PDB entry 2B2E | X-ray diffraction, 3.15 A resolution | chains A and B of the 5 polymer chains in the assembly

[Chain A (and B)]
Name: Coat protein
From: Enterobacterio phage MS2
Notes: chain B of this document is another copy of the same molecule, construct and numbering; everything in this record applies to it too
Reference sequence: P03612 (COAT_BPMS2); residue numbers follow UniProt; this construct covers 1-129
Chain sequence (129 residues; each row starts with the number of its first residue):
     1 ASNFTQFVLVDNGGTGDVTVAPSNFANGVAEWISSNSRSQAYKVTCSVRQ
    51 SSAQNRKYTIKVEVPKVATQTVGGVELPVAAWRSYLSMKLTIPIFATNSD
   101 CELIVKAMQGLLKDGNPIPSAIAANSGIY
Sequence notes: engineered mutation Ser-87 (Asn in P03612), Lys-89 (Glu in P03612)
From the paper describing this entry:
  - mutagenesis - N87S: decreased binding to MS2 operator (citing earlier work)
  - mutagenesis - N87S, N87S/E89K: increased binding to Qbeta stem-loop (citing earlier work)

[Interface between chain A and chain B]
Pairs across the interface - 132 pairs, chain A then chain B:
  Ser-2(A) / Tyr-129(B)  hydrogen bond (side chain-backbone)
  Asn-3(A) / Pro-117(B)
  Asn-3(A) / Ala-121(B)
  Asn-3(A) / Gly-127(B)  hydrogen bond (side chain-backbone)
  Asn-3(A) / Ile-128(B)
  Asn-3(A) / Tyr-129(B)  hydrogen bond (side chain-backbone)
  Phe-4(A) / Ile-128(B)  hydrophobic
  Phe-7(A) / Asn-116(B)
  Phe-7(A) / Pro-117(B)  hydrophobic
  Leu-9(A) / Lys-106(B)
  Leu-9(A) / Ala-107(B)
  Leu-9(A) / Gly-110(B)
  Asn-12(A) / Lys-106(B)
  Phe-25(A) / Ile-128(B)
  Ala-30(A) / Ile-128(B)  hydrophobic
  Trp-32(A) / Pro-117(B)  hydrophobic
  Trp-32(A) / Ile-118(B)  hydrophobic
  Tyr-42(A) / Leu-103(B)
  Val-44(A) / Leu-111(B)  hydrophobic
  Cys-46(A) / Ile-118(B)  hydrophobic
  Val-48(A) / Gly-127(B)
  Arg-56(A) / Asn-125(B)
  Arg-56(A) / Ser-126(B)
  Tyr-58(A) / Ala-121(B)
  Tyr-58(A) / Ile-122(B)
  Tyr-58(A) / Asn-125(B)
  Tyr-58(A) / Ser-126(B)  hydrogen bond (side chain-backbone)
  Ile-60(A) / Leu-111(B)  hydrophobic
  Ile-60(A) / Ile-118(B)  hydrophobic
  Val-64(A) / Leu-103(B)  hydrophobic
  Lys-66(A) / Asp-100(B)  salt bridge
  Trp-82(A) / Pro-93(B)  hydrophobic
  Trp-82(A) / Phe-95(B)
  Trp-82(A) / Ala-96(B)  hydrophobic
  Trp-82(A) / Asp-100(B)
  Arg-83(A) / Pro-93(B)
  Ser-84(A) / Thr-91(B)  hydrogen bond (side chain-backbone)
  Ser-84(A) / Ile-92(B)
  Ser-84(A) / Ile-104(B)
  Tyr-85(A) / Lys-89(B)
  Tyr-85(A) / Leu-90(B)
  Tyr-85(A) / Thr-91(B)  hydrogen bond (backbone-backbone)
  Leu-86(A) / Lys-89(B)
  Leu-86(A) / Met-108(B)  hydrophobic
  Ser-87(A) / Ser-87(B)
  Ser-87(A) / Met-88(B)
  Ser-87(A) / Lys-89(B)  hydrogen bond (backbone-backbone)
  Met-88(A) / Ser-87(B)
  Met-88(A) / Met-88(B)  hydrophobic
  Lys-89(A) / Tyr-85(B)
  Lys-89(A) / Leu-86(B)
  Lys-89(A) / Ser-87(B)  hydrogen bond (backbone-backbone)
  Leu-90(A) / Tyr-85(B)
  Leu-90(A) / Ile-122(B)  hydrophobic
  Thr-91(A) / Ser-84(B)
  Thr-91(A) / Tyr-85(B)  hydrogen bond (backbone-backbone)
  Ile-92(A) / Ser-84(B)
  Pro-93(A) / Ala-80(B)
  Pro-93(A) / Ala-81(B)
  Pro-93(A) / Arg-83(B)
  Pro-93(A) / Ser-84(B)
  Phe-95(A) / Lys-66(B)  hydrogen bond (backbone-side chain)
  Phe-95(A) / Ala-81(B)  hydrophobic
  Ala-96(A) / Asn-125(B)  hydrogen bond (backbone-side chain)
  Thr-97(A) / Lys-66(B)
  Thr-97(A) / Ala-68(B)
  Asn-98(A) / Ala-123(B)
  Asn-98(A) / Ala-124(B)
  Asn-98(A) / Asn-125(B)  hydrogen bond
  Asp-100(A) / Lys-66(B)  salt bridge
  Asp-100(A) / Val-67(B)  hydrogen bond (side chain-backbone)
  Asp-100(A) / Ala-68(B)  hydrogen bond (side chain-backbone)
  Cys-101(A) / Ile-122(B)
  Cys-101(A) / Asn-125(B)
  Leu-103(A) / Tyr-42(B)
  Leu-103(A) / Val-67(B)  hydrophobic
  Ile-104(A) / Ser-84(B)
  Val-105(A) / Pro-119(B)
  Val-105(A) / Ile-122(B)  hydrophobic
  Val-105(A) / Ala-123(B)  hydrophobic
  Lys-106(A) / Leu-9(B)
  Lys-106(A) / Asp-11(B)  hydrogen bond (side chain-backbone)
  Lys-106(A) / Asn-12(B)
  Ala-107(A) / Leu-9(B)
  Met-108(A) / Leu-86(B)  hydrophobic
  Met-108(A) / Leu-112(B)  hydrophobic
  Met-108(A) / Ile-122(B)  hydrophobic
  Gln-109(A) / Leu-112(B)  hydrogen bond (side chain-backbone)
  Gln-109(A) / Lys-113(B)
  Gln-109(A) / Asp-114(B)
  Gly-110(A) / Leu-9(B)
  Leu-111(A) / Leu-9(B)
  Leu-111(A) / Val-44(B)  hydrophobic
  Leu-111(A) / Val-62(B)  hydrophobic
  Leu-112(A) / Gln-109(B)  hydrogen bond (backbone-side chain)
  Leu-112(A) / Leu-112(B)  hydrophobic
  Asp-114(A) / Gln-109(B)
  Asn-116(A) / Phe-7(B)
  Asn-116(A) / Val-8(B)
  Pro-117(A) / Asn-3(B)
  Pro-117(A) / Phe-7(B)  hydrophobic
  Pro-117(A) / Trp-32(B)  hydrophobic
  Ile-118(A) / Ile-60(B)  hydrophobic
  Pro-119(A) / Val-105(B)  hydrophobic
  Ala-121(A) / Asn-3(B)
  Ala-121(A) / Tyr-58(B)
  Ile-122(A) / Tyr-58(B)
  Ile-122(A) / Leu-90(B)  hydrophobic
  Ile-122(A) / Cys-101(B)
  Ile-122(A) / Val-105(B)  hydrophobic
  Ala-123(A) / Asn-98(B)
  Ala-123(A) / Cys-101(B)  hydrophobic
  Ala-123(A) / Glu-102(B)
  Ala-124(A) / Asn-98(B)
  Asn-125(A) / Arg-56(B)  hydrogen bond
  Asn-125(A) / Ala-96(B)
  Asn-125(A) / Thr-97(B)
  Asn-125(A) / Asn-98(B)  hydrogen bond
  Asn-125(A) / Cys-101(B)
  Ser-126(A) / Tyr-58(B)  hydrogen bond (backbone-side chain)
  Gly-127(A) / Asn-3(B)
  Gly-127(A) / Val-48(B)
  Ile-128(A) / Asn-3(B)
  Ile-128(A) / Phe-4(B)  hydrophobic
  Ile-128(A) / Phe-25(B)
  Ile-128(A) / Ala-30(B)  hydrophobic
  Ile-128(A) / Trp-32(B)  hydrophobic
  Ile-128(A) / Cys-46(B)  hydrophobic
  Tyr-129(A) / Ala-1(B)
  Tyr-129(A) / Ser-2(B)  hydrogen bond (backbone-side chain)
  Tyr-129(A) / Asn-3(B)  hydrogen bond (backbone-side chain)
  Tyr-129(A) / Phe-4(B)  hydrogen bond (backbone-backbone)
Other interface residues (no listed pair), chain A (69 interface residues in all): Ala-1, Thr-5, Val-8, Val-10, Asp-11, Asn-55, Val-62, Glu-102, Lys-113
Other interface residues (no listed pair), chain B (71 interface residues in all): Thr-5, Val-10, Val-64

[Overview]
Chain A and chain B form an interface of 69 and 71 residues respectively, with 23 hydrogen bonds and 2 salt
bridges. Polar contacts include Lys-66(A)/Asp-100(B), Ser-2(A)/Tyr-129(B) and Asn-3(A)/Gly-127(B). From the
paper: N87S and N87S/E89K of chain A increase binding to Qbeta stem-loop; N87S of chain A reduces binding to
MS2 operator.
Both chains are Coat protein (Enterobacterio phage MS2). Entry 2B2E (RNA stemloop from bacteriophage MS2
complexed with an N87S,E89K mutant MS2 capsid) was determined by X-ray diffraction, deposited together with
1ZSE, 2B2D, 2B2G, 2BNY, 2BQ5 and 2BS1.
